3AOE - chains A and E of the 6 polymer chains in the assembly; structure by X-ray diffraction, 2.60 A resolution.

== Chain A ==
Protein: Glutamate dehydrogenase
Source organism: Thermus thermophilus
Notes: EC 1.4.1.3
UniProt: Q72IC1 (Q72IC1_THET2); residues 1-424 here = UniProt positions 1-424
Chain sequence (424 residues; numbered 1 to 424; the number before each row is that of its first residue):
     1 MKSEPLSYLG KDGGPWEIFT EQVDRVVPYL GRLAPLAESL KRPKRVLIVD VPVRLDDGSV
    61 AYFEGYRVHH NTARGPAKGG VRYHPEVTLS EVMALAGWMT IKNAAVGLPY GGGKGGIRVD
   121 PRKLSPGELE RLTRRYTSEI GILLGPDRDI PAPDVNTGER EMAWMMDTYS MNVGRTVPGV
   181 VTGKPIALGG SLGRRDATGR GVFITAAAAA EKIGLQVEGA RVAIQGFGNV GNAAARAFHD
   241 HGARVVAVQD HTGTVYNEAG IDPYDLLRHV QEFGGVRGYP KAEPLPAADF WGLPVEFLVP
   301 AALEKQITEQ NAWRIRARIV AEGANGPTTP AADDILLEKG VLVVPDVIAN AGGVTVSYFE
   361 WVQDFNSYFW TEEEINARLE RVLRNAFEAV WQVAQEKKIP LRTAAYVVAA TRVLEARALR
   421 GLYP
Disordered / not traced: 1-2
Ligand contacts: leucine (LEU): Thr72, Ala73, Arg417, Arg420, Gly421, Leu422, Tyr423, Pro424

== Chain E ==
Protein: Glutamate dehydrogenase
Source organism: Thermus thermophilus
Notes: EC 1.4.1.3
UniProt: Q72IC0 (Q72IC0_THET2); numbering as in UniProt (aligned over 1-419)
Chain sequence (419 residues; row label = number of the first residue in the row):
     1 MPLKAYRPPE DPGLWDTYLE WLERALKVAG VHPTTLEYLA HPKRLVTLSL PVVMDDGKVR
    61 IFQGYRVVHD IARGPAKGGV RLDPGVTLGQ TAGLAAWMTL KAAVYDLPFG GAAGGIAVDP
   121 KGLSPQELER LVRRYTAELV GLIGPDSDIL GPDLGADQQV MAWIMDTYSM TVGSTVPGVV
   181 TGKPHALGGS EGRDDAAGLG ALLVLEALAK RRGLDLRGAR VVVQGLGQVG AAVALHAERL
   241 GMRVVAVATS MGGMYAPEGL DVAEVLSAYE ATGSLPRLDL APEEVFGLEA EVLVLAAREG
   301 ALDGDRARQV QAQAVVEVAN FGLNPEAEAY LLGKGALVVP DLLSGGGGLL ASYLEWVQDL
   361 NMFFWSPEEV RERFETRVAR VVDAVCRRAE RGGLDLRMGA LALALERLDE ATRLRGVYP
Disordered / not traced: 1-3
Ligand contacts: leucine (LEU): Tyr38, Ile71, Ala72, Thr412, Arg415, Gly416, Val417, Tyr418

== How chain A and chain E interact ==
Contacting residue pairs (39; chain A residue first):
  Arg134(A) - Arg415(E)  hydrogen bond (side chain-backbone)
  Arg134(A) - Gly416(E)
  Arg134(A) - Val417(E)
  Arg134(A) - Tyr418(E)
  Ser138(A) - Tyr418(E)
  Ala163(A) - Leu414(E)
  Trp164(A) - Leu414(E)
  Trp164(A) - Arg415(E)
  Asp167(A) - Arg415(E)  salt bridge
  Asp167(A) - Tyr418(E)
  Thr168(A) - Tyr418(E)
  Ser170(A) - Arg415(E)
  Met171(A) - Arg415(E)
  Met171(A) - Tyr418(E)
  Asn172(A) - Tyr418(E)  hydrogen bond
  Gly174(A) - Ser147(E)
  Arg175(A) - Asp146(E)  salt bridge
  Thr176(A) - Gly74(E)
  Thr176(A) - Pro75(E)
  Thr176(A) - Asp146(E)  hydrogen bond (backbone-backbone)
  Pro185(A) - Leu414(E)  hydrophobic
  Ala187(A) - Arg73(E)
  Ala187(A) - Glu410(E)
  Ala187(A) - Leu414(E)  hydrophobic
  Leu188(A) - Ala411(E)
  Leu188(A) - Arg415(E)
  Phe365(A) - Leu360(E)
  Asn366(A) - Trp356(E)
  Asn366(A) - Val357(E)  hydrogen bond (side chain-backbone)
  Asn366(A) - Leu360(E)
  Asn366(A) - Asn361(E)
  Ser367(A) - Pro108(E)
  Ser367(A) - Tyr353(E)  hydrogen bond (backbone-side chain)
  Tyr368(A) - Tyr353(E)
  Tyr368(A) - Val357(E)  hydrophobic
  Tyr368(A) - Trp365(E)  hydrophobic
  Tyr368(A) - Arg373(E)
  Tyr368(A) - Arg377(E)
  Phe369(A) - Arg377(E)
Interface residues without a listed pair, chain A (22 interface residues in all): Glu130, Val177
Interface residues without a listed pair, chain E (25 interface residues in all): Lys43, Ala72, Leu354, Pro419

== Summary ==
The interface between chain A and chain E involves 22 residues on one side and 25 on the other, with 5
hydrogen bonds and 2 salt bridges. Polar pairs include Asp167(A)-Arg415(E), Arg175(A)-Asp146(E) and
Arg134(A)-Arg415(E). Ligands of chain A: leucine. Bound to chain E: leucine.
Chain A is Glutamate dehydrogenase and chain E is Glutamate dehydrogenase, both from Thermus thermophilus; the
structure, Crystal structure of hetero-hexameric glutamate dehydrogenase from Thermus thermophilus (Leu bound
form), was determined by X-ray diffraction.
